PDB entry 8FHN | electron microscopy, 3.00 A resolution | chains A and B of the 3 polymer chains in the assembly

== Chain A (and B) ==
Protein: Solute carrier family 12 member 2, Solute carrier family 12 member 3 chimera
From: Danio rerio
Notes: chain B of this document is another copy of the same molecule, construct and numbering; everything in this record applies to it too
UniProt: chimeric construct of A0A0G2KTI4, P55017: residues -70 to 131 from A0A0G2KTI4 (S12A2_DANRE) positions 1-202 (UniProt number = residue number + 71); residues 132-1021 from P55017 positions 41-930 (UniProt number = residue number - 91)
Amino-acid sequence (1092 residues; numbered -70 to 1021; the number before each row is that of its first residue; numbers below 1 keep their minus sign (Met-70 is residue -70)):
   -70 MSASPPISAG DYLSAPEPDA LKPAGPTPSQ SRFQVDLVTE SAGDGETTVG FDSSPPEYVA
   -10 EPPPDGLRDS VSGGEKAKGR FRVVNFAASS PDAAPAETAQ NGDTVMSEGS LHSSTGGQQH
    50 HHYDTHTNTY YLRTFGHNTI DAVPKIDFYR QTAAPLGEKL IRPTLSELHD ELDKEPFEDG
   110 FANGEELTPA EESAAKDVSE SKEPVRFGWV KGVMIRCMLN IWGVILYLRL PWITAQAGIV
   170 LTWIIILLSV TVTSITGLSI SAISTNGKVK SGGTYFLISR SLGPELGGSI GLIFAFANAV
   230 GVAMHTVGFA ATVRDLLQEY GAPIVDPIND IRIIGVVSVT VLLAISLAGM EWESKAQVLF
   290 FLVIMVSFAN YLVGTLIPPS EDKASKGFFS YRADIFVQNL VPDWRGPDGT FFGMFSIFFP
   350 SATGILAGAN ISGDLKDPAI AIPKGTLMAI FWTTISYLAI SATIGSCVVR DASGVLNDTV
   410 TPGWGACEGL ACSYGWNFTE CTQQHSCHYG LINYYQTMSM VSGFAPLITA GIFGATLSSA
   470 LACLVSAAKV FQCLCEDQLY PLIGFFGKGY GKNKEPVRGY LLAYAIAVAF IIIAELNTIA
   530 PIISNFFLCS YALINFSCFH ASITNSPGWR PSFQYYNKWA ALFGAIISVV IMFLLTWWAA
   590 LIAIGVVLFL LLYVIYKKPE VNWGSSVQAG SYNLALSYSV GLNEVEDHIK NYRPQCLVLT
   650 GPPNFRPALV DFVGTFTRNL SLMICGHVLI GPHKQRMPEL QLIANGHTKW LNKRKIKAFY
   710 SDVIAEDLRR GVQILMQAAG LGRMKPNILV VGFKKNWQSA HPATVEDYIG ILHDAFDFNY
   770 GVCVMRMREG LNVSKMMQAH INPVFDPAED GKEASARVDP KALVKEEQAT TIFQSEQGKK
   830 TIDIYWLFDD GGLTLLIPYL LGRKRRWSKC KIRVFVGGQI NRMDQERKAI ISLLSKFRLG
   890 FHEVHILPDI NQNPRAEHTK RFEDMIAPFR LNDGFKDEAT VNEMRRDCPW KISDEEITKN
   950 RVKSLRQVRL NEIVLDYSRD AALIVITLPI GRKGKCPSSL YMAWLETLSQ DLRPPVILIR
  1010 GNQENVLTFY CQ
Disordered / not traced: -70 to 130, 785-814, 866-877, 1019-1021 (chain B: -70 to 130, 606-619, 785-814)
Disulfides: Cys416-Cys421, Cys430-Cys436
Sequence notes: conflict Lys5 (Glu76 in A0A0G2KTI4), Gly264 (Ala in P55017); engineered mutation Ala240 (Glu in P55017)
Small-molecule neighbours:
  - ATP (adenosine-5'-triphosphate): Leu648, Thr649, Gly650, Arg655, Leu658, Gly675, His676, Val677, Leu717, Val740, Gly741, Phe742, Lys743, Lys744, Asn745, Tyr757, Gly779, Leu780, Asn781, Lys784
  - Polythiazide (XZF): Asn149, Phe223, Asn227, Met233, His234, Pro349, Thr352, Gly353, Leu355, Ala356, Asn359, Ala471, Cys472, Ser475, Ala529, Ile532, Ser533, Phe536
UniProt features mapped onto this chain:
  - modified residue (Phosphothreonine): Thr54, Thr58, Thr63, Thr68, Thr81
From the paper describing this entry:
  - contacts within the chain: Arg145-Glu282 (salt bridge), Asp363-Lys478 (salt bridge), Lys478-Glu504 (salt bridge)
  - disease-associated variants - R145C, C421R, C430G, K478E, R1009Q, N1014K (citing earlier work)
  - binding site for ATP: Arg655, Leu717
  - specificity-determining residues: His234 (by similarity / conservation)
  - binding site for Polythiazide: Asn149, Phe223, Asn227, Met233, His234, Pro349, Thr352, Ala356, Asn359, Cys472, Ala529, Ile532, Ser533, Phe536, Tyr540
  - mutagenesis - N149A, F223A, N227A (1,000-fold): decreased binding to Polythiazide
  - mutagenesis - R145A, R158A, K478A, N526A: decreased expression
  - conformationally variable residues (helix shift): Ile532, Phe536

== How chain A and chain B interact ==
Pairs across the interface (126):
  Asn195(A) - Arg887(B)  hydrogen bond
  Asn195(A) - Cys1020(B)
  Gly196(A) - Phe1018(B)
  Lys197(A) - Phe1018(B)  hydrogen bond (backbone-backbone)
  Lys197(A) - Tyr1019(B)
  Lys197(A) - Cys1020(B)
  Lys199(A) - Tyr1019(B)
  Arg209(A) - Lys639(B)  hydrogen bond (backbone-side chain)
  Arg209(A) - Gln1021(B)  hydrogen bond
  His549(A) - Tyr605(B)  hydrogen bond
  Ile552(A) - Tyr605(B)  hydrophobic
  Asn554(A) - Leu669(B)
  Asn554(A) - Arg852(B)
  Ser555(A) - Lys639(B)  hydrogen bond (side chain-backbone)
  Ser555(A) - Asn640(B)  hydrogen bond
  Pro556(A) - Lys639(B)
  Pro556(A) - Tyr641(B)
  Pro556(A) - Arg642(B)
  Pro556(A) - Leu669(B)  hydrophobic
  Gly557(A) - Arg887(B)
  Arg559(A) - Tyr848(B)
  Arg559(A) - Phe886(B)  hydrogen bond (side chain-backbone)
  Arg559(A) - Arg887(B)  hydrogen bond (backbone-side chain)
  Arg559(A) - Leu1016(B)
  Phe582(A) - Phe582(B)  hydrophobic
  Phe582(A) - Trp586(B)  hydrophobic
  Phe582(A) - Leu590(B)  hydrophobic
  Leu583(A) - Trp586(B)  hydrophobic
  Trp586(A) - Phe582(B)
  Trp586(A) - Leu583(B)  hydrophobic
  Trp586(A) - Trp586(B)  hydrophobic
  Leu590(A) - Phe582(B)  hydrophobic
  Tyr605(A) - His549(B)  hydrogen bond
  Tyr605(A) - Ile552(B)
  Tyr605(A) - Thr553(B)
  Asn611(A) - Glu635(B)
  Asn611(A) - Asp636(B)  hydrogen bond (side chain-backbone)
  Asn611(A) - His637(B)
  Trp612(A) - Lys639(B)
  Trp612(A) - Cys1020(B)
  Gly613(A) - His637(B)
  Gly613(A) - Lys639(B)
  Gly613(A) - Asn640(B)
  Ser614(A) - Asn640(B)
  Gln617(A) - Glu635(B)
  Ala618(A) - Asn640(B)
  Ala618(A) - Arg642(B)  hydrogen bond (backbone-side chain)
  Ser620(A) - Val634(B)
  Tyr621(A) - Leu631(B)  hydrophobic
  Tyr621(A) - Arg642(B)
  Tyr621(A) - Gln644(B)  hydrogen bond
  Tyr621(A) - Leu671(B)
  Tyr621(A) - Met733(B)  hydrophobic
  Leu623(A) - Ile604(B)
  Leu623(A) - Tyr627(B)
  Ala624(A) - Tyr627(B)
  Ala624(A) - Ser628(B)
  Ala624(A) - Leu631(B)  hydrophobic
  Leu625(A) - Ser670(B)
  Leu625(A) - Met733(B)  hydrophobic
  Tyr627(A) - Ala624(B)
  Tyr627(A) - Tyr627(B)  hydrophobic
  Ser628(A) - Ala624(B)
  Ser628(A) - Ser628(B)  hydrogen bond
  Ser628(A) - Phe708(B)
  Val629(A) - Lys706(B)
  Val629(A) - Phe708(B)
  Leu631(A) - Ser620(B)
  Leu631(A) - Tyr621(B)  hydrophobic
  Leu631(A) - Ala624(B)  hydrophobic
  Asn632(A) - Ala707(B)  hydrogen bond (side chain-backbone)
  Asn632(A) - Phe708(B)
  Glu633(A) - Asn701(B)
  Glu635(A) - Lys698(B)
  Arg642(A) - Tyr621(B)
  Arg642(A) - Asn622(B)  hydrogen bond
  Gln644(A) - Tyr621(B)  hydrogen bond
  Arg667(A) - Pro556(B)
  Asn668(A) - Arg209(B)
  Leu669(A) - Asn622(B)
  Ser670(A) - Leu625(B)
  Leu671(A) - Tyr621(B)
  Lys683(A) - Gln722(B)  hydrogen bond
  Lys683(A) - Gln726(B)
  Gln684(A) - Asp766(B)  hydrogen bond (side chain-backbone)
  Arg685(A) - Gln726(B)
  Arg685(A) - Asp766(B)  hydrogen bond (backbone-backbone)
  Arg685(A) - Phe767(B)
  Arg685(A) - Asn768(B)  hydrogen bond (backbone-side chain)
  Asn701(A) - Asn632(B)  hydrogen bond (side chain-backbone)
  Lys704(A) - Thr553(B)
  Lys704(A) - Asn554(B)
  Lys706(A) - Val629(B)
  Ala707(A) - Asn632(B)  hydrogen bond (backbone-side chain)
  Phe708(A) - Ser628(B)
  Phe708(A) - Val629(B)  hydrophobic
  Phe708(A) - Asn632(B)
  Phe708(A) - Leu730(B)  hydrophobic
  Val712(A) - Gln726(B)
  Ile713(A) - Gln726(B)
  Gln722(A) - His682(B)
  Ile723(A) - Gln726(B)
  Ile723(A) - Ala727(B)  hydrophobic
  Gln726(A) - Gln684(B)
  Gln726(A) - Ile713(B)
  Gln726(A) - Ile723(B)
  Ala727(A) - Ile723(B)
  Ala727(A) - Ala727(B)  hydrophobic
  Ala727(A) - Ala728(B)
  Ala728(A) - Ala727(B)
  Gly729(A) - Gly729(B)  hydrogen bond (backbone-backbone)
  Gly729(A) - Leu730(B)
  Leu730(A) - Ile673(B)  hydrophobic
  Leu730(A) - Phe708(B)  hydrophobic
  Leu730(A) - Gly729(B)
  Arg732(A) - Tyr621(B)
  Met733(A) - Leu625(B)
  Met733(A) - Leu730(B)  hydrophobic
  Lys734(A) - Gln690(B)
  Asp766(A) - Lys683(B)  hydrogen bond (backbone-side chain)
  Asp766(A) - Gln684(B)
  Phe767(A) - His682(B)
  Phe767(A) - Gln684(B)
  Asn768(A) - Arg685(B)
  Glu825(A) - Arg559(B)  salt bridge
  Arg854(A) - Arg559(B)
Interface residues without a listed pair, chain A (82 interface residues in all): Thr194, Phe205, Phe548, Trp558, Ser561, Leu601, Asn622, Asp636, Ile673, Pro687, Asn694, Thr697, Asp711, Gly731, Asp763
Interface residues without a listed pair, chain B (81 interface residues in all): Phe545, Phe548, Gly557, Val603, Leu623, Glu633, Asn694, Val712, Gly731, Arg732, Leu849, Leu888, Lys982, Thr1017

== Summary ==
82 residues of chain A face 81 of chain B across their interface, with 25 hydrogen bonds and 1 salt bridge.
Polar pairs include Glu825(A)-Arg559(B), Asn195(A)-Arg887(B) and Arg209(A)-Lys639(B). From the paper: a
binding site for Polythiazide at Asn149(A), Phe223(A) and Asn227(A) among others; R145A, R158A and K478A of
chain A, among others, reduce expression; 7 substitutions were tested in all.
Chain A and chain B are both Solute carrier family 12 member 2, Solute carrier family 12 member 3 chimera
(Danio rerio); the structure, Cryo-EM structure of human NCC (class 2), was determined by electron microscopy
(same publication as 8FHO, 8FHP, 8FHQ, 8FHR and 8FHT).
